Entry 4Y66 (X-ray diffraction, 3.20 A resolution); this record covers chains A and B.

[Chain A]
Name: Mnd1
Source organism: Giardia lamblia ATCC 50803
UniProt: E2RTU1 (E2RTU1_GIAIC); residue numbers follow UniProt; this construct covers 1-203
Chain sequence (203 residues; each row starts with the number of its first residue):
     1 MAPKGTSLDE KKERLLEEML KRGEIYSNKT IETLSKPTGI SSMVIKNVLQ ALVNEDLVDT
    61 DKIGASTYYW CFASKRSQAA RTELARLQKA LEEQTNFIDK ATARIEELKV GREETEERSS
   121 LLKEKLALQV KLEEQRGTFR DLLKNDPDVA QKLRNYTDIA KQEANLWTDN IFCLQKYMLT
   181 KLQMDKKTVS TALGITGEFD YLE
Disordered / not traced: 1-75

[Chain B]
Name: Putative tbpip family protein
Source organism: Giardia lamblia
UniProt: V6TR15 (V6TR15_GIAIN); residues 1-231 here = UniProt positions 1-231
Chain sequence (231 residues; each row starts with the number of its first residue):
     1 MAAAYKEAFA AVKELMQTSN KPQNVQTAIN NTGSKYGKTT VQKALDELVA QNLCIYTEIG
    61 KTGKLYLWNQ NLLEVLSDAQ LMEVNAQIND LKAQVEKLTQ QGETLRITQR NLEAAPITEV
   121 LKQEVDELRQ QVSANDEKLR LVRESNAIVS DADMLTLQKN YKDAMTAWAT RRAKCREVID
   181 TLSEGMGVKP SAFMDQLGLE EGLPMTTYTE MKKALPPVNV SKADIKAALK K
Disordered / not traced: 1-78, 231

[Chain A / chain B interface]
Pairs across the interface (98; chain A residue first):
  Glu83(A) - Ile88(B)
  Leu84(A) - Ile88(B)
  Leu87(A) - Leu91(B)  hydrophobic
  Leu87(A) - Lys92(B)
  Leu91(A) - Val95(B)  hydrophobic
  Gln94(A) - Leu98(B)
  Gln94(A) - Thr99(B)
  Gln94(A) - Gly102(B)
  Ile98(A) - Leu98(B)  hydrophobic
  Arg104(A) - Gln109(B)
  Ile105(A) - Thr108(B)
  Ile105(A) - Gln109(B)
  Leu108(A) - Leu112(B)  hydrophobic
  Gly111(A) - Thr118(B)  hydrogen bond (backbone-side chain)
  Arg112(A) - Leu112(B)
  Arg112(A) - Ala115(B)  hydrogen bond (side chain-backbone)
  Arg112(A) - Pro116(B)  hydrogen bond (side chain-backbone)
  Arg112(A) - Ile117(B)
  Arg112(A) - Thr118(B)
  Glu113(A) - Thr118(B)
  Arg118(A) - Ala115(B)
  Arg118(A) - Pro116(B)  hydrogen bond (side chain-backbone)
  Arg118(A) - Thr118(B)  hydrogen bond
  Leu121(A) - Leu121(B)
  Leu121(A) - Lys122(B)
  Glu124(A) - Val125(B)
  Glu124(A) - Arg129(B)  salt bridge
  Lys125(A) - Val125(B)
  Lys125(A) - Leu128(B)
  Leu128(A) - Val125(B)
  Leu128(A) - Leu128(B)  hydrophobic
  Leu128(A) - Arg129(B)
  Gln129(A) - Leu128(B)
  Leu132(A) - Val132(B)  hydrophobic
  Leu132(A) - Asn135(B)
  Gln135(A) - Val132(B)
  Gln135(A) - Asn135(B)  hydrogen bond
  Phe139(A) - Asn135(B)
  Phe139(A) - Leu139(B)  hydrophobic
  Leu142(A) - Leu139(B)  hydrophobic
  Leu142(A) - Ile148(B)  hydrophobic
  Asn145(A) - Val149(B)  hydrogen bond (side chain-backbone)
  Asn145(A) - Ser150(B)
  Asn145(A) - Asp151(B)  hydrogen bond
  Asp146(A) - Met154(B)
  Pro147(A) - Ala147(B)
  Ala150(A) - Val149(B)  hydrophobic
  Ala150(A) - Met154(B)  hydrophobic
  Ala150(A) - Leu157(B)  hydrophobic
  Leu153(A) - Leu157(B)  hydrophobic
  Leu153(A) - Gln158(B)
  Leu153(A) - Tyr161(B)  hydrophobic
  Leu153(A) - Leu215(B)  hydrophobic
  Arg154(A) - Val149(B)
  Arg154(A) - Leu157(B)
  Tyr156(A) - Tyr161(B)  hydrophobic
  Tyr156(A) - Met211(B)  hydrophobic
  Tyr156(A) - Ala214(B)
  Thr157(A) - Tyr161(B)
  Ala160(A) - Ala164(B)  hydrophobic
  Ala160(A) - Met165(B)  hydrophobic
  Ala160(A) - Trp168(B)  hydrophobic
  Lys161(A) - Ala164(B)
  Glu163(A) - Trp168(B)
  Glu163(A) - Leu203(B)
  Ala164(A) - Ala167(B)  hydrophobic
  Ala164(A) - Trp168(B)
  Ala164(A) - Arg171(B)
  Leu166(A) - Glu200(B)
  Leu166(A) - Gly202(B)
  Trp167(A) - Trp168(B)
  Trp167(A) - Arg171(B)
  Trp167(A) - Arg172(B)
  Trp167(A) - Cys175(B)  hydrophobic
  Thr168(A) - Arg171(B)  hydrogen bond
  Asn170(A) - Cys175(B)
  Asn170(A) - Leu199(B)
  Asn170(A) - Glu200(B)  hydrogen bond (side chain-backbone)
  Ile171(A) - Arg171(B)
  Ile171(A) - Cys175(B)  hydrophobic
  Cys173(A) - Leu197(B)  hydrogen bond (side chain-backbone)
  Cys173(A) - Gly198(B)
  Cys173(A) - Leu199(B)  hydrophobic
  Leu174(A) - Cys175(B)  hydrophobic
  Leu174(A) - Val178(B)  hydrophobic
  Leu174(A) - Leu197(B)  hydrophobic
  Leu174(A) - Leu199(B)  hydrophobic
  Tyr177(A) - Leu197(B)  hydrophobic
  Met178(A) - Val178(B)  hydrophobic
  Met178(A) - Leu182(B)  hydrophobic
  Leu182(A) - Leu182(B)  hydrophobic
  Ala192(A) - Glu177(B)
  Ala192(A) - Val178(B)
  Leu193(A) - Lys174(B)
  Leu193(A) - Val178(B)  hydrophobic
  Phe199(A) - Arg171(B)
  Asp200(A) - Arg171(B)  hydrogen bond (backbone-side chain)
  Leu202(A) - Ala167(B)  hydrophobic
Also at the interface, not in a pair above, chain A (58 interface residues in all): Ser77, Gln88, Ala90, Ala101, Lys131, Thr138, Leu143, Lys152, Ile159
Also at the interface, not in a pair above, chain B (60 interface residues in all): Leu81, Leu105, Glu113, Gln131, Lys138, Asn160, Ile179, Phe193, Glu201

[In short]
58 residues of chain A and 60 residues of chain B are in contact; the contacts include 12 hydrogen bonds and 1
salt bridge. Polar pairs include Glu124(A)-Arg129(B), Gly111(A)-Thr118(B) and Arg112(A)-Ala115(B).
Here chain A is Mnd1 (Giardia lamblia ATCC 50803) and chain B is Putative tbpip family protein (Giardia
lamblia). Entry 4Y66 (Crystal structure of Giardia lamblia Hop2-Mnd1 complex) was determined by X-ray
diffraction.
